Entry 6O1K (electron microscopy, 3.13 A resolution); this record covers chains A and K of the 16 polymer chains in the assembly.

# Chain A
Name: Catabolite repression control protein
Source organism: Pseudomonas aeruginosa
Notes: EC 3.1.11.2
UniProtKB: Q51380 (Q51380_PSEAI); residue numbers follow UniProt; this construct covers 1-259
Chain sequence (262 residues; row label = number of the first residue in the row; numbers below 1 keep their minus sign (Gly-2 is residue -2)):
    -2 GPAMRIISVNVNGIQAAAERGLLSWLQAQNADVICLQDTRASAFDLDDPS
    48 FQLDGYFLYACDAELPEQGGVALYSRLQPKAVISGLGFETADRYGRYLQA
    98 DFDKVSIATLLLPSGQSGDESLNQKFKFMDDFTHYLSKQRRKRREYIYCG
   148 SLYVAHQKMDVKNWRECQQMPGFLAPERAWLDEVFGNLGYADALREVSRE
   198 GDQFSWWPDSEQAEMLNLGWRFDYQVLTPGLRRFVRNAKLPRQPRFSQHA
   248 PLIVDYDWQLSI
Differences from the reference sequence: expression tag (-2 to 0)
From the paper describing this entry:
  - binding site for the 18-nt RNA strand: Arg140, Arg141
  - binding site for the 18-nt RNA strand: Lys155, Met156, Trp161, Arg162, Arg196
  - conformationally variable residues (side-chain flip): Arg140
  - self-association interface (contacts with another copy of this molecule); pairs are residue here / residue on that copy: Arg137-Asn184 (hydrogen bond), Glu142-Arg229 (salt bridge), Glu142-Arg230 (salt bridge), Phe231-Phe231 (pi stacking)
  - contacts within the chain: Phe231-Trp255 (pi stacking)
  - mutagenesis - R140E: abolished binding to Hfq
  - mutagenesis - E142R, R230E: decreased binding to Hfq

# Chain K
Name: RNA-binding protein Hfq
Source organism: Pseudomonas aeruginosa (strain ATCC 15692 / DSM 22644 / CIP 104116 / JCM 14847 / LMG 12228 / 1C / PRS 101 / PAO1)
UniProtKB: Q9HUM0 (HFQ_PSEAE); residue numbers follow UniProt; this construct covers 5-71
Chain sequence (67 residues; row label = number of the first residue in the row):
     5 HSLQDPYLNTLRKERVPVSIYLVNGIKLQGQIESFDQFVILLKNTVSQMV
    55 YKHAISTVVPSRPVRLP
Disordered / not traced: 70-71
From the paper describing this entry:
  - binding site for the 18-nt RNA strand: Tyr25, Leu26, Ile30, Lys31, Leu32, Gln33, Gln52, Thr61
  - specificity-determining residues: Gln33

# How chain A and chain K interact
Residue-residue contacts (8):
  Tyr56(A) - Thr49(K)
  Gln75(A) - Thr49(K)  hydrogen bond (side chain-backbone)
  Pro76(A) - Thr49(K)  hydrogen bond (backbone-side chain)
  Lys77(A) - Thr49(K)  hydrogen bond (backbone-side chain)
  Val79(A) - Asn48(K)  hydrogen bond (backbone-side chain)
  Val79(A) - Thr49(K)
  Ile80(A) - Gln33(K)
  Ser81(A) - Gln33(K)  hydrogen bond
Interface residues without a listed pair, chain A (8 interface residues in all): Ala78
Interface residues without a listed pair, chain K (4 interface residues in all): Val50

# In short
8 residues of chain A face 4 of chain K across their interface; the contacts include 5 hydrogen bonds. Polar
pairs include Gln75(A)-Thr49(K), Pro76(A)-Thr49(K) and Lys77(A)-Thr49(K). The paper reports a binding site for
the 18-nt RNA strand at Arg140(A), Arg141(A) and Tyr25(K) among others; E142R and R230E of chain A reduce
binding to Hfq.
Here chain A is Catabolite repression control protein (Pseudomonas aeruginosa) and chain K is RNA-binding
protein Hfq (Pseudomonas aeruginosa (strain ATCC 15692 / DSM 22644 / CIP 104116 / JCM 14847 / LMG 12228 / 1C /
PRS 101 / PAO1)). Entry 6O1K (Architectural principles for Hfq/Crc-mediated regulation of gene expression.
Hfq-Crc-amiE 2:2:2 complex (core complex)) was determined by electron microscopy (same publication as 6O1L and
6O1M).
